Entry 4M4W (X-ray diffraction, 6.10 A resolution (low resolution: residue-level contacts below are approximate; hydrogen-bond / salt-bridge calls are withheld)); this record covers chains C and D of the 15 polymer chains in the assembly.

== Chain C (and D) ==
Molecule: Replicative helicase
From: Geobacillus stearothermophilus
Notes: chain D of this document is another copy of the same molecule, construct and numbering; everything in this record applies to it too
UniProt: Q9X4C9 (Q9X4C9_GEOSE); numbering as in UniProt (aligned over 1-454)
Sequence (454 residues; numbered 1 to 454; the number before each row is that of its first residue):
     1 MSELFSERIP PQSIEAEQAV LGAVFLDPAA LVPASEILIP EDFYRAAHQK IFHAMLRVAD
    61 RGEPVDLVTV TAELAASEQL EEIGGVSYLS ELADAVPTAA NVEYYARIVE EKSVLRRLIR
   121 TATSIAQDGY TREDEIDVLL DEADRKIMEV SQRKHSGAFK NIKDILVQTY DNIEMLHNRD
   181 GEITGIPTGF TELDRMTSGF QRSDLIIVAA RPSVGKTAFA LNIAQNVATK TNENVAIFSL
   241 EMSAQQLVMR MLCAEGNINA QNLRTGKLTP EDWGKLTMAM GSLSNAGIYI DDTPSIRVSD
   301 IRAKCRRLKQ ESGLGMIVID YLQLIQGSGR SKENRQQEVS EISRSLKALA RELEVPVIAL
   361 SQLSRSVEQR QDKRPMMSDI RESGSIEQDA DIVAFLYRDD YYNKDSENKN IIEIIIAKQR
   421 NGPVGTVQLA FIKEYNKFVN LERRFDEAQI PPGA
Disordered / not traced: 1-14, 150-182, 327-337, 364-373, 398-412, 442-454
Swiss-Prot annotation at these positions:
  - region: Lys163 to Leu176 (Linker helix)
  - active site: Glu241 (Nucleophile)
  - binding site (ATP): Ser213, Gly215, Lys216, Thr217, Ala218, Arg250, Gln362, Lys418, Gln419, Arg420
  - binding site (ssDNA): Arg381, Glu382, Gly384
  - site: Gln362 (Gamma-phosphate sensor)

== How chain C and chain D interact ==
Residue-residue contacts - 16 pairs, chain C then chain D:
  Glu15(C) with Thr71(D); Val86(D)
  Pro97(C) with Leu67(D); Val68(D)
  Thr98(C) with Asp66(D)
  Ala100(C) with Pro64(D)
  Asn101(C) with Pro64(D); Asp66(D)
  Tyr104(C) with Glu63(D)
  Tyr105(C) with Val68(D)
  Ile108(C) with Ala72(D)
  Ala303(C) with Val32(D)
  Arg306(C) with Val32(D)
  Arg344(C) with Arg61(D)
  Ser345(C) with Arg61(D)
  Glu352(C) with Pro64(D)
Also at the interface, not in a pair above, chain C (15 interface residues in all): Gln18, Arg302
Also at the interface, not in a pair above, chain D (13 interface residues in all): Ala29, Gly62, Leu89

== In short ==
15 residues of chain C face 13 of chain D across their interface. Curated annotation (UniProt) lists
active-site residue Glu241(C), 10 ATP-binding residues and 3 ssDNA-binding residues on chain C.
Chain C and chain D are both Replicative helicase (Geobacillus stearothermophilus); the structure, Mechanistic
implications for the bacterial primosome assembly of the structure of a helicase-helicase loader complex, was
determined by X-ray diffraction.
